6TN3 - chain A; structure by X-ray diffraction, 2.28 A resolution.

== Chain A ==
Name: UDP-N-acetylglucosamine pyrophosphorylase
Source organism: Aspergillus fumigatus Af293
Notes: EC 2.7.7.23
Reference sequence: Q4WAR0 (Q4WAR0_ASPFU); numbering as in UniProt (aligned over 1-509)
Chain sequence (509 residues; row label = number of the first residue in the row):
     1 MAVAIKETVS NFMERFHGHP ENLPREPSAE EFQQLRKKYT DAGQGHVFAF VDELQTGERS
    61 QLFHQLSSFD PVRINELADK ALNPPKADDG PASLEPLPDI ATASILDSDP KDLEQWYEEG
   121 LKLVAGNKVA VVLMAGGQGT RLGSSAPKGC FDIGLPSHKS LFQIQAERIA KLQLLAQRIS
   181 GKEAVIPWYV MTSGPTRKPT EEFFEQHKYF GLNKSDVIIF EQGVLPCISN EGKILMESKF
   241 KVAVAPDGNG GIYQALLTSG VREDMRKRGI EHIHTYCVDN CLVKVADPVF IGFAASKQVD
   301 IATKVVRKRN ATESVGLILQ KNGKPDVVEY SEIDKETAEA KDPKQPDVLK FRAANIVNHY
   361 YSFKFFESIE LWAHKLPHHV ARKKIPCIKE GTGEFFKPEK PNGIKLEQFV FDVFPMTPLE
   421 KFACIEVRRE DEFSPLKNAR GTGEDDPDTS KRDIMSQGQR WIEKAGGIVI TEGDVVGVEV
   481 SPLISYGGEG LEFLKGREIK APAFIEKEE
Disordered / not traced: 1-29, 51-59, 85-90, 143-144, 384-400, 474-475, 508-509
What the authors report for this chain:
  - binding site for N-acetyl-D-glucosamine-1-phosphate: N249, G316, E329, Y330, N355, K437
  - mutagenesis - K437A: decreased catalytic activity on GlcNAc-1P
  - mutagenesis - K437A (117-fold): decreased catalytic activity on UTP
  - mutagenesis - K437R (2.9-fold): decreased catalytic activity
  - mutagenesis - K148M (10-fold), K437A (10-fold), K437R (4-fold): decreased binding to UTP
  - mutagenesis - Y330F (6-fold), K437A, K437R: decreased binding to GlcNAc-1P
  - mutagenesis - K437M: abolished catalytic activity

== Summary ==
The paper reports a binding site for N-acetyl-D-glucosamine-1-phosphate at N249, G316 and E329 among others;
K148M, K437A and K437R reduce binding to UTP; 5 substitutions were tested in all.
Chain A is UDP-N-acetylglucosamine pyrophosphorylase (Aspergillus fumigatus Af293); the structure, Crystal
Structure of Aspergillus fumigatus UDP-N-acetylglucosamine pyrophosphorylase in complex with GlcNAc-1P, was
determined by X-ray diffraction together with 6G9V and 6G9W from the same study.
